5CHM - chain A; structure by X-ray diffraction, 1.90 A resolution.

Chain A:
Name: Beta-lactamase
Organism: Escherichia coli
Notes: EC 3.5.2.6
UniProtKB: Q9L387 (Q9L387_ECOLX); residues 3-361 here correspond to UniProt positions 24-382 (UniProt number = residue number + 21)
Amino-acid sequence (362 residues; numbered 0 to 361; the number before each row is that of its first residue; numbering starts at 0):
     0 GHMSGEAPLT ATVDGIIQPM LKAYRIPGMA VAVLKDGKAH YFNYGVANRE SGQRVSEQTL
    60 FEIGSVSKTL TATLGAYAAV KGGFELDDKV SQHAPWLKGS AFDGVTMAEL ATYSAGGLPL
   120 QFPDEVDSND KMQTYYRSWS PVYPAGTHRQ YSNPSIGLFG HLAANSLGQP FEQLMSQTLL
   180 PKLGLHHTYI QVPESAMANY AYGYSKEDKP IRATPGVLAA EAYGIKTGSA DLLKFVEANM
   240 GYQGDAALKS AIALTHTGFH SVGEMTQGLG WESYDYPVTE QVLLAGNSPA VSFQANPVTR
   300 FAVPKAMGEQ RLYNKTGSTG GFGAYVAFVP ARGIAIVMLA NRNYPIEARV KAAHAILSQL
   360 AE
Disordered / not traced: 0-6
Covalently attached groups: compound CB4 linked to S64
Construct notes: expression tag (0-2)
Ion coordination: Zn2+ site 1: H39, D274; Zn2+ site 2: E84, H185; Zn2+ site 3: E124, D126, H147 (together with acetate ion); Zn2+ site 4 near H160 (its only coordinating residue here); Zn2+ site 5 near H255 (its only coordinating residue here); Na+ near E361 (its only coordinating residue here)
Residues lining bound ligands: CB4 (pinacol[[2-amino-alpha-(1-carboxy-1-methylethoxyimino)-4-thiazoleacetyl]amino]methaneboronate): G63, K67, Q120, Y150, N152, Y222, K314, G316, S317, T318, G319
Reported in the primary citation:
  - binding site for CB4: S64, N152

Overview:
Covalently linked compound CB4: at S64. H39 and D274 form the Zn2+ site 1. E84 and H185 form the Zn2+ site 2.
From the paper: a binding site for CB4 at S64 and N152.
Chain A is Beta-lactamase (Escherichia coli); the structure, CRYSTAL STRUCTURE OF Fox-4 cephamycinase
complexed with ceftazidime BATSI (LP06), was determined by X-ray diffraction, deposited together with 5CHJ.
